PDB entry 3F86 | X-ray diffraction, 2.00 A resolution | chains A and D of the 4 polymer chains in the assembly

# Chain A (and D)
Protein: GCN4pLI-betaAD
Notes: chain D of this document is another copy of the same molecule, construct and numbering; everything in this record applies to it too
Chain sequence (34 residues; each row starts with the number of its first residue; numbering starts at 0):
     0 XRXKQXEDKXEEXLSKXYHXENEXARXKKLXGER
Modified / non-standard residues: ACE (acetyl group) at position 0, B3M ((3R)-3-amino-5-(methylsulfanyl)pentanoic acid) at position 2, BIL ((3R,4S)-3-amino-4-methylhexanoic acid) at position 5, B3L ((3S)-3-amino-5-methylhexanoic acid) at position 9, BIL ((3R,4S)-3-amino-4-methylhexanoic acid) at position 12, B3L ((3S)-3-amino-5-methylhexanoic acid) at position 16, BIL ((3R,4S)-3-amino-4-methylhexanoic acid) at position 19, B3L ((3S)-3-amino-5-methylhexanoic acid) at position 23, BIL ((3R,4S)-3-amino-4-methylhexanoic acid) at position 26, B3L ((3S)-3-amino-5-methylhexanoic acid) at position 30; Arg33 (beta-homoarginine; HMR)

# How chain A and chain D interact
Contacting residue pairs (16):
  ACE_0(A) - Arg33(D)
  B3M_2(A) - B3L_30(D)
  B3M_2(A) - Arg33(D)
  BIL_5(A) - BIL_26(D)
  Lys8(A) - Glu22(D)
  BIL_12(A) - BIL_19(D)
  BIL_12(A) - Glu22(D)
  Lys15(A) - BIL_19(D)
  B3L_16(A) - BIL_19(D)
  BIL_19(A) - BIL_12(D)
  Glu22(A) - Lys8(D)  salt bridge
  Glu22(A) - BIL_12(D)
  BIL_26(A) - Lys8(D)
  Leu29(A) - BIL_5(D)
  B3L_30(A) - B3M_2(D)
  Arg33(A) - ACE_0(D)
Other interface residues (no listed pair), chain A (15 interface residues in all): B3L_9, B3L_23
Other interface residues (no listed pair), chain D (15 interface residues in all): B3L_9, Lys15, B3L_16, B3L_23, Arg25

# Summary
The chain A/chain D interface involves 15 residues from each chain; the contacts include 1 salt bridge. Its
one salt-bridged contact is Glu22(A)-Lys8(D).
Chain A and chain D are both GCN4pLI-betaAD; the structure, An alpha/beta-Peptide Helix Bundle with a Pure
beta-Amino Acid Core and a Distinctive Quaternary Structure: GCN4pLI ..., was determined by X-ray diffraction
together with 3F87 from the same study.
